PDB entry 9CHN | X-ray diffraction, 2.80 A resolution | chains C and E of the 5 polymer chains in the assembly

Chain C:
Molecule: Antitoxin HigA
Source organism: Proteus vulgaris
UniProt: Q7A224 (HIGA_PROVU); residue numbers follow UniProt; this construct covers 1-104
Chain sequence (104 residues; row label = number of the first residue in the row):
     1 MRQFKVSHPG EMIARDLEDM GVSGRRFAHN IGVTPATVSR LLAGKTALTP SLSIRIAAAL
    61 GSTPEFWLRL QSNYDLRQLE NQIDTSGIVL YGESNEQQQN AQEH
Disordered / not traced: 1-6, 92-104
Reported in the primary citation:
  - binding site for the 21-nt DNA strand: Ser-39

Chain E:
Molecule: 21-nt DNA strand
Sequence (21 nucleotides; each row starts with the number of its first residue):
     1 GTATTACATG GTGTGTAATA C

Chain C / chain E interface:
Residue-residue contacts (15):
  Val-33(C) with DG15(E), phosphate contact
  Thr-34(C) with DG15(E), hydrogen bond to the phosphate; DT16(E), base contact
  Ala-36(C) with DT16(E), base contact
  Thr-37(C) with DT14(E), sugar contact; DG15(E), hydrogen bond to the phosphate
  Arg-40(C) with DT14(E), base contact; DG15(E), hydrogen bond to the base
  Lys-45(C) with DG13(E), phosphate contact
  Thr-46(C) with DG13(E), phosphate contact; DT14(E), phosphate contact
  Ala-47(C) with DG13(E), phosphate contact
  Thr-49(C) with DG13(E), phosphate contact; DT14(E), phosphate contact
  Leu-52(C) with DT14(E), phosphate contact
Interface residues without a listed pair, chain C (11 interface residues in all): Gly-32
Interface residues without a listed pair, chain E (5 interface residues in all): DA17

Overview:
The interface between chain C and chain E involves 11 residues on one side and 5 on the other, with 3 hydrogen
bonds. Polar pairs include Arg-40(C)/DG15(E), Thr-34(C)/DG15(E) and Thr-37(C)/DG15(E). From the paper: a
binding site for the 21-nt DNA strand at Ser-39(C).
Chain C is Antitoxin HigA (Proteus vulgaris) and chain E is a 21-nt DNA strand; the structure, P. vulgaris
trimeric HigBA- operator 2 DNA, was determined by X-ray diffraction together with 9CHL from the same study.
